PDB entry 4X6C | X-ray diffraction, 2.80 A resolution | chains A and H of the 4 polymer chains in the assembly

== Chain A ==
Protein: T-cell surface glycoprotein CD1a
Source organism: Homo sapiens
UniProt: P06126 (CD1A_HUMAN); residues 4-278 here correspond to UniProt positions 21-295 (UniProt number = residue number + 17)
Amino-acid sequence (281 residues; row label = number of the first residue in the row):
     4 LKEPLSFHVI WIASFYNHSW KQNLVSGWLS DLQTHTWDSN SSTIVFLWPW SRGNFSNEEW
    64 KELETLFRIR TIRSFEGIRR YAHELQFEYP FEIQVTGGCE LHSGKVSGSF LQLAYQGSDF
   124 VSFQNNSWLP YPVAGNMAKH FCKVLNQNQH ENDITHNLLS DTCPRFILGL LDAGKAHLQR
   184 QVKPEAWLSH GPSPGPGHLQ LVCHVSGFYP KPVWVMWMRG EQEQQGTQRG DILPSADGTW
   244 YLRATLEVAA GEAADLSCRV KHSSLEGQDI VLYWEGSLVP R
Not modelled in the structure: 4-6, 17-25, 279-284
Sequence notes: variant Ile13 (Thr30 in P06126), Trp51 (Cys68 in P06126); expression tag (279-284)
Disulfides: Cys102-Cys166, Cys206-Cys261
Glycans and other covalent adducts: N-acetylglucosamine (NAG) linked to Asn57, Asn128
Small-molecule neighbours: 42H ((4R,7R,18Z)-4,7-dihydroxy-N,N,N-trimethyl-10-oxo-3,5,9-trioxa-4-phosphaheptacos-18-en-1-aminium 4-oxide): Phe10, Val12, Trp14, Val28, Ser29, Gly30, His38, Ile47, Trp63, Leu66, Phe70, Arg73, Arg76, Ser77, Gly80, Tyr84, Gly100, Gly101, Leu114, Trp131, Val147, Leu148, Glu154, Thr158, Leu161, Leu162, Thr165, Cys166, Phe169
Curated features (UniProtKB/Swiss-Prot):
  - binding site (a D-galactosylceramide): Arg73 to Ser77, Glu154, Thr158
  - glycosylation (N-linked (GlcNAc...) asparagine): Asn20, Asn43, Asn57, Asn128

== Chain H ==
Protein: TCR beta
Source organism: Homo sapiens
Amino-acid sequence (245 residues; numbered 1 to 245; the number before each row is that of its first residue):
     1 NAGVTQTPKF RVLKTGQSMT LLCAQDMNHE YMYWYRQDPG MGLRLIHYSV GEGTTAKGEV
    61 PDGYNVSRLK KQNFLLGLES AAPSQTSVYF CASRYFLPTQ GMGAFFGQGT RLTVVEDLNK
   121 VFPPEVAVFE PSEAEISHTQ KATLVCLATG FYPDHVELSW WVNGKEVHSG VCTDPQPLKE
   181 QPALNDSRYA LSSRLRVSAT FWQNPRNHFR CQVQFYGLSE NDEWTQDRAK PVTQIVSAEA
   241 WGRAD
Not modelled in the structure: 1, 245
Disulfides: Cys23-Cys91, Cys146-Cys211

== Interface between chain A and chain H ==
Residue-residue contacts (15; chain A residue first):
  Glu65(A) with Tyr31(H); Phe96(H)
  Thr68(A) with Phe96(H)
  Leu69(A) with Leu97(H), hydrophobic
  Ile72(A) with Phe96(H), hydrophobic; Leu97(H), hydrophobic
  Arg76(A) with Leu97(H); Thr99(H)
  Asn151(A) with Thr99(H), hydrogen bond (side chain-backbone); Gln100(H)
  His153(A) with Thr99(H); Gln100(H); Gly101(H)
  Glu154(A) with Thr99(H)
  Ile157(A) with Met102(H), hydrophobic
Interface residues without a listed pair, chain A (10 interface residues in all): Arg73

== Overview ==
Chain A and chain H form an interface of 10 and 7 residues respectively, with 1 hydrogen bond. Its one
hydrogen-bonded contact is Asn151(A)-Thr99(H). Bound to chain A: compound 42H. Covalently linked
N-acetylglucosamine: at Asn57(A) and Asn128(A).
Here chain A is T-cell surface glycoprotein CD1a and chain H is TCR beta, both from Homo sapiens. Entry 4X6C
(CD1a ternary complex with lysophosphatidylcholine and BK6 TCR) was determined by X-ray diffraction, deposited
together with 4X6F, 4X6B, 4X6D and 4X6E.
